PDB entry 3KSB | X-ray diffraction, 3.50 A resolution | chains B and C of the 6 polymer chains in the assembly

# Chain B
Name: DNA topoisomerase 4 subunit A
Organism: Streptococcus pneumoniae
Notes: EC 5.99.1.-
Reference sequence: P72525 (PARC_STRPN); numbering as in UniProt (aligned over 1-488)
Chain sequence (496 residues; each row starts with the number of its first residue):
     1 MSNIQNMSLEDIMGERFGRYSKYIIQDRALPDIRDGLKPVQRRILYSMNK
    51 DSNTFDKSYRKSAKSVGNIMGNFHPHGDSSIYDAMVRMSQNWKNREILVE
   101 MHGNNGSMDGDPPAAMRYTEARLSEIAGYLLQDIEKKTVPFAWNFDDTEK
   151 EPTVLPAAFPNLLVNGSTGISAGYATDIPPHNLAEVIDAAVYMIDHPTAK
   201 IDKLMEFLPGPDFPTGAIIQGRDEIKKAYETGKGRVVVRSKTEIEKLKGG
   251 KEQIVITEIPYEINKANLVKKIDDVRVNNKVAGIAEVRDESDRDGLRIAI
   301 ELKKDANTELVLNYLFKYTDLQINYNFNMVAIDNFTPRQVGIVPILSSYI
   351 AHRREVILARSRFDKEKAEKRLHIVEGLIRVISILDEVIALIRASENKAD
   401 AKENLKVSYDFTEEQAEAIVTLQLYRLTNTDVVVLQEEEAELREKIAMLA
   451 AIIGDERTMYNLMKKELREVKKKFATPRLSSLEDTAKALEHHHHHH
Disordered / not traced: 1-2, 247-252, 286, 301-303, 484-496
Sequence notes: expression tag (489-496)
Reported in the primary citation:
  - catalytic residues: R117, Y118
  - binding site for the 34-nt DNA strand: I170

# Chain C
Name: DNA topoisomerase 4 subunit B
Organism: Streptococcus pneumoniae
Notes: EC 5.99.1.-
Reference sequence: Q59961 (PARE_STRPN); residue numbers follow UniProt; this construct covers 404-647
Chain sequence (268 residues; each row starts with the number of its first residue):
   380 MGHHHHHHHHHHSSGHIDDDDKHMKNKKDKGLLSGKLTPAQSKNPAKNEL
   430 YLVEGDSAGGSAKQGRDRKFQAILPLRGKVINTAKAKMADILKNEEINTM
   480 IYTIGAGVGADFSIEDANYDKIIIMTDADTDGAHIQTLLLTFFYRYMRPL
   530 VEAGHVYIALPPLYKMSKGKGKKEEVAYAWTDGELEELRKQFGKGATLQR
   580 YKGLGEMNADQLWETTMNPETRTLIRVTIEDLARAERRVNVLMGDKVEPR
   630 RKWIEDNVKFTLEEATVF
Disordered / not traced: 380-414, 465-467, 488-489, 495, 548-550, 641-647
Sequence notes: initiating methionine (380); expression tag (381-403)
Ligand contacts: Mg2+ (MG): E433, D506, D508, K581, G582
Reported in the primary citation:
  - Mg2+ coordination: E433, D506

# Chain B / chain C interface
Pairs across the interface (36; chain B residue first):
  K61(B) - E585(C)  salt bridge
  H102(B) - Q578(C)  hydrogen bond
  H102(B) - Y580(C)
  H102(B) - E585(C)  hydrogen bond (side chain-backbone)
  H102(B) - M586(C)
  H102(B) - N587(C)
  H102(B) - Q590(C)  hydrogen bond
  G103(B) - G584(C)
  G103(B) - E585(C)
  G103(B) - M586(C)
  G103(B) - N587(C)  hydrogen bond (backbone-side chain)
  N104(B) - S436(C)  hydrogen bond (side chain-backbone)
  N104(B) - G439(C)
  N104(B) - S440(C)
  N104(B) - Q443(C)  hydrogen bond
  N104(B) - G584(C)  hydrogen bond (backbone-backbone)
  G106(B) - Q443(C)
  D111(B) - Q443(C)
  A114(B) - S436(C)
  A114(B) - G584(C)
  A115(B) - S436(C)
  Y118(B) - S436(C)
  Y118(B) - K581(C)
  Y118(B) - G582(C)
  Y118(B) - E585(C)
  E120(B) - Q578(C)  hydrogen bond
  E120(B) - E585(C)
  D289(B) - Q420(C)  hydrogen bond (backbone-side chain)
  D289(B) - R447(C)  salt bridge
  E290(B) - R447(C)
  S291(B) - R447(C)
  R293(B) - Q443(C)
  R293(B) - G444(C)
  R293(B) - R445(C)
  R293(B) - D589(C)
  R293(B) - W592(C)
Interface residues without a listed pair, chain B (18 interface residues in all): S107, D109, R117, R288
Interface residues without a listed pair, chain C (21 interface residues in all): D506, A588

# Summary
18 residues of chain B face 21 of chain C across their interface; the contacts include 9 hydrogen bonds and 2
salt bridges. Among the polar pairs are K61(B)-E585(C), D289(B)-R447(C) and H102(B)-Q578(C). Chain C binds
Mg2+. From the paper: catalytic residues R117(B) and Y118(B); a binding site for the 34-nt DNA strand at
I170(B).
Here chain B is DNA topoisomerase 4 subunit A and chain C is DNA topoisomerase 4 subunit B, both from
Streptococcus pneumoniae. Entry 3KSB (Detailed structural insight into the DNA cleavage complex of type IIA
topoisomerases (re-sealed form)) was determined by X-ray diffraction together with 3KSA, 3LTN and 3K9F from
the same study.
